Entry 4CR3 (electron microscopy, 9.30 A resolution (very low resolution: no residue pairs are listed; an interface is given only as per-side residue counts)); this record covers chains H and I of the 33 polymer chains in the assembly.

[Chain H]
Protein: 26S protease regulatory subunit 7 homolog
Source organism: Saccharomyces cerevisiae
Reference sequence: P33299 (PRS7_YEAST); residue numbers follow UniProt; this construct covers 1-467
Sequence (467 residues; each row starts with the number of its first residue):
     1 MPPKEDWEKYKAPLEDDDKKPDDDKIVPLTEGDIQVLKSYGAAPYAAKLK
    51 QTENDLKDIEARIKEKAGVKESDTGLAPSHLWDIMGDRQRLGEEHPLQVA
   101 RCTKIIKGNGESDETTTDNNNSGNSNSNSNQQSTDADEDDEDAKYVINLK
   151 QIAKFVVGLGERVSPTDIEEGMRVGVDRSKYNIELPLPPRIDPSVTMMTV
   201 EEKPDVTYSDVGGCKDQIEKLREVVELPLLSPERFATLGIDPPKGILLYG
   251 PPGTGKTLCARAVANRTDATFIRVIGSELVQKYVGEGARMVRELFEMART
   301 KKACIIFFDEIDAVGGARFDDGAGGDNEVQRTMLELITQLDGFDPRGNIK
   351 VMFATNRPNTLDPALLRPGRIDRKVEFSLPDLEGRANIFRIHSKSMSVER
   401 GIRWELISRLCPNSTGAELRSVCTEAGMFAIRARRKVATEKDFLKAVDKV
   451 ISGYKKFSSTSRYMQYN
Disordered / not traced: 1-48, 78-94, 109-140, 457-467
Curated features (UniProtKB/Swiss-Prot):
  - binding site (ATP): Gly250 to Thr257
  - modified residue (Phosphoserine): Ser164, Ser231

[Chain I]
Protein: 26S protease regulatory subunit 4 homolog
Source organism: Saccharomyces cerevisiae
Reference sequence: P40327 (PRS4_YEAST); residues 1-437 here = UniProt positions 1-437
Sequence (437 residues; each row starts with the number of its first residue):
     1 MGQGVSSGQDKKKKKGSNQKPKYEPPVQSKFGRKKRKGGPATAEKLPNIY
    51 PSTRCKLKLLRMERIKDHLLLEEEFVSNSEILKPFEKKQEEEKKQLEEIR
   101 GNPLSIGTLEEIIDDDHAIVTSPTMPDYYVSILSFVDKELLEPGCSVLLH
   151 HKTMSIVGVLQDDADPMVSVMKMDKSPTESYSDIGGLESQIQEIKESVEL
   201 PLTHPELYEEMGIKPPKGVILYGAPGTGKTLLAKAVANQTSATFLRIVGS
   251 ELIQKYLGDGPRLCRQIFKVAGENAPSIVFIDEIDAIGTKRYDSNSGGER
   301 EIQRTMLELLNQLDGFDDRGDVKVIMATNKIETLDPALIRPGRIDRKILF
   351 ENPDLSTKKKILGIHTSKMNLSEDVNLETLVTTKDDLSGADIQAMCTEAG
   401 LLALRERRMQVTAEDFKQAKERVMKNKVEENLEGLYL
Disordered / not traced: 1-74, 437
Curated features (UniProtKB/Swiss-Prot):
  - binding site (ATP): Gly223 to Thr230
  - lipidation: Gly2 (N-myristoyl glycine)
  - cross-link (Glycyl lysine isopeptide (Lys-Gly)): Lys234 (interchain with G-Cter in ubiquitin), Lys255 (interchain with G-Cter in ubiquitin), Lys290 (interchain with G-Cter in ubiquitin)
  - mutagenesis: Lys229 (K229Q: 73% loss of ATPase activity)

[How chain H and chain I interact]
At this resolution (9 A) residue pairs are not listed: 79 residues of chain H and 68 of chain I lie at the interface.

[In short]
The interface between chain H and chain I involves 79 residues on one side and 68 on the other. From UniProt:
8 ATP-binding residues on chain H; 8 ATP-binding residues and one mutagenesis site on chain I.
Chain H is 26S protease regulatory subunit 7 homolog and chain I is 26S protease regulatory subunit 4 homolog,
both from Saccharomyces cerevisiae; the structure, Deep classification of a large cryo-EM dataset defines the
conformational landscape of the 26S proteasome, was determined by electron microscopy (same publication as
4CR2 and 4CR4).
